PDB entry 8U13 | electron microscopy, 3.80 A resolution | chains H and I of the 11 polymer chains in the assembly

[Chain H]
Molecule: Histone H2B type 1-C/E/F/G/I
Source organism: Homo sapiens
UniProt: P62807 (H2B1C_HUMAN); residues 0-123 here correspond to UniProt positions 1-124 (UniProt number = residue number + 1)
Amino-acid sequence (128 residues; each row starts with the number of its first residue; numbers below 1 keep their minus sign (Gly-4 is residue -4)):
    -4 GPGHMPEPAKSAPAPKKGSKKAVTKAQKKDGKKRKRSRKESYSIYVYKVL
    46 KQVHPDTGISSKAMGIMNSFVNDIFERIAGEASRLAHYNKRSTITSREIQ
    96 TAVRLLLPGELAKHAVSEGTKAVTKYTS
Unresolved in the structure: -4 to 30
Construct notes: expression tag (-4 to -1); conflict Ile39 (Val40 in P62807)
UniProt features mapped onto this chain:
  - modified residue: Pro1 (N-acetylproline), Glu2 (ADP-ribosyl glutamic acid), Lys5 (N6-(2-hydroxyisobutyryl)lysine), Ser6 (ADP-ribosylserine), Lys11 (N6-(beta-hydroxybutyryl)lysine), Lys12 (N6-(2-hydroxyisobutyryl)lysine), Ser14 (Phosphoserine), Lys15 (N6-acetyllysine), Lys16 (N6-(beta-hydroxybutyryl)lysine), Lys20 (N6-(2-hydroxyisobutyryl)lysine), Lys23 (N6-(2-hydroxyisobutyryl)lysine), Lys24 (N6-(2-hydroxyisobutyryl)lysine), Lys34 (N6-(2-hydroxyisobutyryl)lysine), Glu35 (PolyADP-ribosyl glutamic acid), Ser36 (Phosphoserine), Lys43 (N6-(2-hydroxyisobutyryl)lysine), Lys46 (N6-(2-hydroxyisobutyryl)lysine), Lys57 (N6,N6-dimethyllysine), Arg79 (Dimethylated arginine), Lys85 (N6,N6,N6-trimethyllysine) and 6 more in UniProt
  - glycosylation: Ser112 (O-linked (GlcNAc) serine)
  - cross-link (Glycyl lysine isopeptide (Lys-Gly)): Lys5 (interchain with G-Cter in SUMO2), Lys20 (interchain with G-Cter in SUMO2), Lys34 (interchain with G-Cter in ubiquitin), Lys120 (interchain with G-Cter in ubiquitin)

[Chain I]
Molecule: 147-nt DNA strand
Source organism: Homo sapiens
Sequence (147 nucleotides; row label = number of the first residue in the row; numbers below 1 keep their minus sign (DA-73 is residue -73)):
   -73 ATCGAGAATCCCGGTGCCGAGGCCGCTCAATTGGTCGTAGACAGCTCTAG
   -23 CACCGCTTAAACGCACGTACGCGCTGTCCCCCGCGTTTTAACCGCCAAGG
    27 GGATTACTCCCTAGTCTCCAGGCACGTGTCAGATATATACATCCGAT

[Chain H / chain I interface]
Residue-residue contacts (13):
  Arg31(H) - DA50(I)  phosphate contact
  Arg31(H) - DC51(I)  salt bridge to the phosphate
  Ser32(H) - DA50(I)  sugar contact
  Arg33(H) - DG48(I)  base contact
  Arg33(H) - DC49(I)  hydrogen bond to the base
  Arg33(H) - DA50(I)  hydrogen bond to the sugar
  Lys34(H) - DC49(I)  sugar contact
  Lys34(H) - DA50(I)  hydrogen bond to the phosphate
  Ser36(H) - DC49(I)  phosphate contact
  Ile39(H) - DG48(I)  phosphate contact
  Ile39(H) - DC49(I)  phosphate contact
  Tyr40(H) - DG48(I)  hydrogen bond to the phosphate
  Lys43(H) - DG48(I)  salt bridge to the phosphate
Other interface residues (no listed pair), chain H (10 interface residues in all): Glu35, Thr88
Other interface residues (no listed pair), chain I (6 interface residues in all): DT38, DG47

[Summary]
10 residues of chain H face 6 of chain I across their interface, with 4 hydrogen bonds and 2 salt bridges.
Polar contacts include Arg33(H)-DC49(I), Arg33(H)-DA50(I) and Lys34(H)-DA50(I).
Chain H is Histone H2B type 1-C/E/F/G/I and chain I is a 147-nt DNA strand, both from Homo sapiens; the
structure, Cryo-EM structure of the human nucleosome core particle ubiquitylated at histone H2A lysine 15 in
complex ..., was determined by electron microscopy, deposited together with 8SMW, 8SMX, 8SMY, 8SMZ, 8SN0, 8SN1
and 3 further entries.
